PDB entry 4FZX | X-ray diffraction, 2.30 A resolution | chains B and D of the 4 polymer chains in the assembly

== Chain B ==
Molecule: 17-nt DNA strand
Sequence (17 nucleotides; each row starts with the number of its first residue):
     1 GTCATTGTGG ATCCGAG
Ion coordination: Na+ site 1: DA16, DG17 (shared with 1 residue of chain C); Na+ site 2: DG17 (shared with 3 residues of chain C)

== Chain D ==
Molecule: Exodeoxyribonuclease 10
From: Escherichia coli
Notes: EC 3.1.11.-
UniProtKB: P0AEK0 (EXOX_ECOLI); residues 1-167 here = UniProt positions 1-167
Chain sequence (175 residues; each row starts with the number of its first residue):
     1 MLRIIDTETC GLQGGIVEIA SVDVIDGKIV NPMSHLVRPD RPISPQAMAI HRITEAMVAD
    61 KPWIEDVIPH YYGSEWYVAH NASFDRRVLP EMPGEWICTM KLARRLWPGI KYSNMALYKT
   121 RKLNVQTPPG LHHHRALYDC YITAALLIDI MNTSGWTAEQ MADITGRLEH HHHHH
Disordered / not traced: 167-175
Differences from the reference sequence: expression tag (168-175)
Modified / non-standard residues: Mse-1, Mse-33, Mse-48, Mse-57, Mse-92, Mse-100, Mse-115, Mse-151, Mse-161 (selenomethionine; parent Met)
Ion coordination: Na+ site 1: Asp-6 (shared with 2 residues of chain A); Na+ site 2: Asp-6, Glu-8, Asp-139 (shared with 1 residue of chain A)
Reported in the primary citation:
  - catalytic residues: Asp-6, Glu-8, Asp-85, His-134, Asp-139
  - binding site for the 17-nt DNA strand: Lys-111, Tyr-112, Asn-114
  - binding site for the 17-nt DNA strand (chain B): Lys-101, Arg-104
  - mutagenesis - D6A, E8A, D85A, H134A, D139A: abolished catalytic activity
  - mutagenesis - L12T: decreased catalytic activity
  - mutagenesis - L12A (10-fold), Q13A (10-fold), R87A (3-fold), K101A (5-fold), R104A (5-fold): decreased catalytic activity on ssDNA
  - mutagenesis - L12A (>60-fold), Q13A (>60-fold), R87A (10-fold), K101A (20-fold), R104A (20-fold): decreased catalytic activity on dsDNA

== How chain B and chain D interact ==
Residue-residue contacts - 9 pairs, chain B then chain D:
  DT2(B) / Lys-101(D)  phosphate contact
  DT2(B) / Arg-104(D)  base contact
  DC3(B) / Lys-101(D)  phosphate contact
  DC3(B) / Arg-104(D)  hydrogen bond to the base
  DA4(B) / Arg-104(D)  hydrogen bond to the sugar
  DA4(B) / Pro-108(D)  phosphate contact
  DA4(B) / Gly-109(D)  hydrogen bond to the phosphate
  DT5(B) / Pro-108(D)  phosphate contact
  DT5(B) / Gly-109(D)  phosphate contact
Interface residues without a listed pair, chain B (5 interface residues in all): DG1
Interface residues without a listed pair, chain D (6 interface residues in all): Mse-100, Arg-105

== Summary ==
Chain B and chain D form an interface of 5 and 6 residues respectively; the contacts include 3 hydrogen bonds.
Polar pairs include DC3(B)/Arg-104(D), DA4(B)/Arg-104(D) and DA4(B)/Gly-109(D). From the paper: catalytic
residues Asp-6(D), Glu-8(D) and Asp-85(D) among others; D6A, E8A and D85A of chain D, among others, abolish
catalytic activity; 11 substitutions were tested in all.
Chain B is a 17-nt DNA strand and chain D is Exodeoxyribonuclease 10 (Escherichia coli); the structure,
Exonuclease X in complex with 3' overhanging duplex DNA, was determined by X-ray diffraction (same publication
as 4FZY and 4FZZ).
